Entry 8VJ8 (X-ray diffraction, 1.70 A resolution); this record covers chains A and B.

== Chain A (and B) ==
Protein: Superoxide dismutase [Mn], mitochondrial
Source organism: Homo sapiens
Notes: EC 1.15.1.1; chain B of this document is another copy of the same molecule, construct and numbering; everything in this record applies to it too
UniProtKB: P04179 (SODM_HUMAN); residues 1-198 here correspond to UniProt positions 25-222 (UniProt number = residue number + 24)
Sequence (199 residues; numbered 0 to 198; the number before each row is that of its first residue; numbering starts at 0):
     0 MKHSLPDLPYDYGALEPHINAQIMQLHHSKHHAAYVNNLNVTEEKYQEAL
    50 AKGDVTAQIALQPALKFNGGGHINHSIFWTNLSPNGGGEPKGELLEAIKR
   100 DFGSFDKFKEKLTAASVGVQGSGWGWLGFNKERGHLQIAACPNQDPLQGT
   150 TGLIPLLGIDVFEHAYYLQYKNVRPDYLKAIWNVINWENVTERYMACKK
Differences from the reference sequence: initiating methionine (0); engineered mutation F161 (Trp185 in P04179)
Bound ions: K+: G12 (shared with G85(B), N182(B) of chain B); Mn2+: H26, H74, D159, H163
What the authors report for this chain:
  - Mn2+ coordination: H26, H74, D159, H163
  - conformationally variable residues: Q143
  - catalytic residues: Y34
  - catalytic residues: Q143 (citing earlier work)
  - mutagenesis - Q143N: abolished catalytic activity (citing earlier work)

== Interface between chain A and chain B ==
Residue-residue contacts - 46 pairs, chain A then chain B:
  M0(A) with K51(B)
  H2(A) with G52(B); V54(B)
  L38(A) with V54(B), hydrophobic
  E42(A) with L49(B); V54(B); Q57(B), hydrogen bond
  Y45(A) with Y45(B), hydrophobic; L64(B)
  Q46(A) with Q46(B), hydrogen bond; L49(B)
  L49(A) with E42(B); Q46(B)
  K51(A) with M0(B)
  G52(A) with M0(B); H2(B)
  V54(A) with H2(B); E42(B); G68(B); I72(B), hydrophobic
  T55(A) with I72(B); G148(B)
  Q57(A) with E42(B), hydrogen bond; L64(B)
  I58(A) with L64(B), hydrophobic; K65(B); G69(B); P145(B), hydrophobic
  A59(A) with G148(B)
  Q61(A) with Q61(B), hydrogen bond (side chain-backbone); L64(B); K65(B)
  L64(A) with Y45(B); Q57(B); I58(B), hydrophobic; Q61(B)
  K65(A) with I58(B); Q61(B)
  G68(A) with V54(B)
  G69(A) with I58(B)
  I72(A) with V54(B), hydrophobic; T55(B)
  P145(A) with I58(B), hydrophobic
  Q147(A) with T55(B)
  G148(A) with T55(B); A59(B)
Interface residues without a listed pair, chain A (25 interface residues in all): A50, T149
Interface residues without a listed pair, chain B (25 interface residues in all): L38, A50, Q147, T149

== Overview ==
The chain A/chain B interface involves 25 residues from each chain; the contacts include 4 hydrogen bonds.
Among the polar pairs are E42(A)-Q57(B), Q46(A)-Q46(B) and Q61(A)-Q61(B). The Mn2+ site is built by H26(A),
H74(A), D159(A) and H163(A). The paper reports catalytic residues Y34(A) and Q143(A); Q143N of chain A
abolishes catalytic activity.
Chain A and chain B are both Superoxide dismutase [Mn], mitochondrial (Homo sapiens); the structure, X-ray
Counterpart to Neutron Structure of Reduced Trp161Phe MnSOD, was determined by X-ray diffraction (same
publication as 8VJ4 and 8VJ5).
